Entry 6EL1 (electron microscopy, 6.10 A resolution (low resolution: residue-level contacts below are approximate; hydrogen-bond / salt-bridge calls are withheld)); this record covers chains M and N of the 20 polymer chains in the assembly.

Chain M (and N):
Molecule: YaxB
Source organism: Yersinia enterocolitica
Notes: chain N of this document is another copy of the same molecule, construct and numbering; everything in this record applies to it too
UniProt: A1JM52 (A1JM52_YERE8); numbering as in UniProt (aligned over 2-344)
Sequence (344 residues; numbered 1 to 344; the number before each row is that of its first residue):
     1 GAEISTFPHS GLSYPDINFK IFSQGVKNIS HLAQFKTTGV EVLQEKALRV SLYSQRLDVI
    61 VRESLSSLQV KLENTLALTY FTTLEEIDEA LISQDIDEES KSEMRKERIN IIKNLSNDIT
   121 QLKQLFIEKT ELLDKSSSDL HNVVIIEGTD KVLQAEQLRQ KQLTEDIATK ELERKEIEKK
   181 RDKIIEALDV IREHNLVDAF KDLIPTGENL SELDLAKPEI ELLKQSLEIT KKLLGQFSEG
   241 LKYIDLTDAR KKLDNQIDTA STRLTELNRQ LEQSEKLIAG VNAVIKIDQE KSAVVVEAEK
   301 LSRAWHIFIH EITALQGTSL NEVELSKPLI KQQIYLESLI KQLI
Not modelled in the structure: 1-11, 344
Differences from the reference sequence: expression tag (1)

How chain M and chain N interact:
Contacting residue pairs - 23 pairs, chain M then chain N:
  Val197(M) - Leu234(N)
  Val197(M) - Ser238(N)
  Val197(M) - Leu241(N)
  Asp198(M) - Ser238(N)
  Phe200(M) - Leu234(N)
  Lys201(M) - Leu234(N)
  Lys201(M) - Gly235(N)
  Lys201(M) - Ser238(N)
  Ile204(M) - Leu227(N)
  Ile204(M) - Thr230(N)
  Ile204(M) - Lys231(N)
  Ile204(M) - Leu234(N)
  Gly207(M) - Leu227(N)
  Glu208(M) - Lys224(N)
  Glu208(M) - Leu227(N)
  Glu208(M) - Glu228(N)
  Glu208(M) - Lys231(N)
  Asn209(M) - Lys224(N)
  Leu210(M) - Lys224(N)
  Glu212(M) - Lys217(N)
  Glu212(M) - Lys224(N)
  Asp214(M) - Ala216(N)
  Asp214(M) - Ile220(N)
Other interface residues (no listed pair), chain M (13 interface residues in all): Glu193, Pro205
Other interface residues (no listed pair), chain N (14 interface residues in all): Phe237, Lys242

Overview:
13 residues of chain M and 14 residues of chain N are in contact.
Both chains are YaxB (Yersinia enterocolitica). Entry 6EL1 (YaxAB pore complex) was determined by electron
microscopy together with 6EK4, 6EK7 and 6EK8 from the same study.
